4LSP - chains G and H of the 3 polymer chains in the assembly; structure by X-ray diffraction, 2.15 A resolution.

[Chain G]
Molecule: HIV-1 clade A/E strain 93TH057 GP120
Organism: Human immunodeficiency virus 1
Chain sequence (353 residues; numbered 44 to 492; 96 numbers in that range are skipped by the numbering (no residue carries them; nothing is unmodelled there); the number before each row is that of its first residue):
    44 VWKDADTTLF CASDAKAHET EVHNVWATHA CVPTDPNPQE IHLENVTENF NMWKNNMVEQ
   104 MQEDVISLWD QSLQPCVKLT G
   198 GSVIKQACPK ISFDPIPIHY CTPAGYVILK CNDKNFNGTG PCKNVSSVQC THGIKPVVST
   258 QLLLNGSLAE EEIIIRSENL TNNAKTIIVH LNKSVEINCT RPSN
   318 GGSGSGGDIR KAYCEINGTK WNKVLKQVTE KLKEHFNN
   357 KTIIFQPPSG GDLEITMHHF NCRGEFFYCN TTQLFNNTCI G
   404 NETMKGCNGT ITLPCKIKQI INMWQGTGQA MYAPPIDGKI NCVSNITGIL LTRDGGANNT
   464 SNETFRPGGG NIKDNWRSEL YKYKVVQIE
Disordered / not traced: 318-323
Disulfide bonds: Cys54-Cys74, Cys119-Cys205, Cys218-Cys247, Cys228-Cys239, Cys296-Cys331, Cys378-Cys445, Cys385-Cys418, Cys395-Cys410
Covalent attachments: N-acetylglucosamine (NAG) linked to Asn88, Asn234, Asn262, Asn276, Asn289, Asn295, Asn334, Asn355, Asn386, Asn392, Asn411, Asn448
Bound ions: Na+ near Asp49 (its only coordinating residue here)

[Chain H]
Molecule: Heavy chain of antibody vrc-CH31
Organism: Homo sapiens
Notes: antibody fragment or engineered binder
Chain sequence (236 residues; row label = number of the first residue in the row; a row labelled like 28A-28H holds insertion residues (28A, then the next letters in order)):
     1 QVQLVQSGAA VRKPGASVTV SCKFAEDD
28A-28H DYSPYWVN
    29 PAPEHFI
   35A H
    36 FLRQAPGQQL EWLAWMN
   52A P
    53 TNGAVNYAWY LNGRVTATRD RSMTTAFLEV
82A-82C KSL
    83 RSDDTAVYYC ARAQKRGR
100A-100E SEWAY
   101 AHWGQGTPVV VSSASTKGPS VFPLAPSSKS TSGGTAALGC LVKDYFPEPV TVSWNSGALT
   161 SGVHTFPAVL QSSGLYSLSS VVTVPSSSLG TQTYICNVNH KPSNTKVDKK VEPKSCDK
Disordered / not traced: 28A-28H, 128-134, 214-218
Disulfide bonds: Cys22-Cys92, Cys140-Cys196
Bound ions: Na+ near Thr87 (its only coordinating residue here)

[How chain G and chain H interact]
Pairs across the interface (33; chain G residue first):
  Asn279(G) with Glu100B(H), hydrogen bond; Trp100C(H), hydrogen bond
  Asn280(G) with Trp50(H), hydrogen bond; Asn58(H); Trp100C(H)
  Ala281(G) with Phe34(H); Trp50(H); Trp100C(H)
  Lys282(G) with Glu100B(H), salt bridge
  Ser365(G) with Val57(H); Tyr59(H)
  Gly366(G) with Val57(H)
  Gly367(G) with Asn54(H); Gly55(H)
  Asp368(G) with Asn54(H), hydrogen bond (backbone-backbone); Arg71(H), salt bridge
  Ile371(G) with Asn54(H); Ala56(H), hydrophobic
  Thr455(G) with Asn58(H)
  Arg456(G) with Asn58(H), hydrogen bond (backbone-side chain)
  Asp457(G) with Asn58(H)
  Gly458(G) with Trp47(H); Asn58(H), hydrogen bond (backbone-side chain); Tyr59(H); Ala60(H); Trp61(H), hydrogen bond (backbone-backbone)
  Gly459(G) with Trp47(H); Trp61(H), hydrogen bond (backbone-side chain); Tyr62(H)
  Ala460(G) with Trp61(H), hydrogen bond (backbone-side chain); Tyr62(H)
  Asn461(G) with Trp61(H)
  Asn462(G) with Trp61(H)
Interface residues without a listed pair, chain G (19 interface residues in all): Gln432, Gly473
Interface residues without a listed pair, chain H (17 interface residues in all): Thr53, Arg73
The authors on this interface:
  - residue pairs: Arg71(H)-Asp368(G) (salt bridge)
  - epitope / paratope residues, chain H: Arg71(H)

[Summary]
19 residues of chain G face 17 of chain H across their interface, with 9 hydrogen bonds and 2 salt bridges.
Polar pairs include Lys282(G)-Glu100B(H), Asp368(G)-Arg71(H) and Asn279(G)-Glu100B(H). The paper describes a
salt bridge between Arg71(H) and Asp368(G). The paper reports the epitope/paratope residue Arg71(H).
Chain G is HIV-1 clade A/E strain 93TH057 GP120 (Human immunodeficiency virus 1) and chain H is Heavy chain of
antibody vrc-CH31 (Homo sapiens); the structure, Crystal structure of broadly and potently neutralizing
antibody VRC-CH31 in complex with HIV-1 clade A/E gp120 ..., was determined by X-ray diffraction, deposited
together with 4LSQ, 4LSR, 4LSS, 4LST, 4LSU and 4LSV.
